PDB entry 6UZC | electron microscopy, 4.50 A resolution (low resolution: residue-level contacts below are approximate; hydrogen-bond / salt-bridge calls are withheld) | chains f and E of the 42 polymer chains in the assembly

[Chain f]
Molecule: Major capsid protein
Source organism: Enterobacteria phage T4
Reference sequence: P04535 (CAPSH_BPT4); residue numbers follow UniProt; this construct covers 1-521
Chain sequence (521 residues; row label = number of the first residue in the row):
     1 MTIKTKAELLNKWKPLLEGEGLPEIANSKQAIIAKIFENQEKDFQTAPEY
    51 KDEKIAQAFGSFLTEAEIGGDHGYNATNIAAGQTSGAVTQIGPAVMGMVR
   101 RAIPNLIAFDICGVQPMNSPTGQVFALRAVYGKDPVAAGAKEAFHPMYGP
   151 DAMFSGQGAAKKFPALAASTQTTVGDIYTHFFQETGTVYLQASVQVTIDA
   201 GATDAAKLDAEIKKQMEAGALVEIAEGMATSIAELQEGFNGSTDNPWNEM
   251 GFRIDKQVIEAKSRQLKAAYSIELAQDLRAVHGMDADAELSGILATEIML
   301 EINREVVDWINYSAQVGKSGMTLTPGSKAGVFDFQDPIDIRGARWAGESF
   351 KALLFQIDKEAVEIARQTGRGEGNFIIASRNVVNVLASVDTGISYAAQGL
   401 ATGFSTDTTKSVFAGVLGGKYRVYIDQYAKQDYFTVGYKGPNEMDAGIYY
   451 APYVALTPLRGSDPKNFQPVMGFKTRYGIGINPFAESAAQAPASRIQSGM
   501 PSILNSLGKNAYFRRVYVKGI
Disordered / not traced: 1-65

[Chain E]
Molecule: Portal protein
Source organism: Enterobacteria phage T4
Reference sequence: P13334 (PORTL_BPT4); residue numbers follow UniProt; this construct covers 1-524
Chain sequence (524 residues; each row starts with the number of its first residue):
     1 MKFNVLSLFAPWAKMDERNFKDQEKEDLVSITAPKLDDGAREFEVSSNEA
    51 ASPYNAAFQTIFGSYEPGMKTTRELIDTYRNLMNNYEVDNAVSEIVSDAI
   101 VYEDDTEVVALNLDKSKFSPKIKNMMLDEFSDVLNHLSFQRKGSDHFRRW
   151 YVDSRIFFHKIIDPKRPKEGIKELRRLDPRQVQYVREIITETEAGTKIVK
   201 GYKEYFIYDTAHESYACDGRMYEAGTKIKIPKAAVVYAHSGLVDCCGKNI
   251 IGYLHRAVKPANQLKLLEDAVVIYRITRAPDRRVWYVDTGNMPARKAAEH
   301 MQHVMNTMKNRVVYDASTGKIKNQQHNMSMTEDYWLQRRDGKAVTEVDTL
   351 PGADNTGNMEDIRWFRQALYMALRVPLSRIPQDQQGGVMFDSGTSITRDE
   401 LTFAKFIRELQHKFEEVFLDPLKTNLLLKGIITEDEWNDEINNIKIEFHR
   451 DSYFAELKEAEILERRINMLTMAEPFIGKYISHRTAMKDILQMTDEEIEQ
   501 EAKQIEEESKEARFQDPDQEQEDF
Disordered / not traced: 381-394, 511-524
Reported in the primary citation:
  - conformationally variable residues (loop rearrangement): Lys2, Ala224

[Interface between chain f and chain E]
Pairs across the interface (16):
  Asp110(f) - Gln59(E)
  Ile111(f) - Gln59(E)
  Lys410(f) - Glu191(E)
  Ser411(f) - Ser46(E)
  Phe413(f) - Ser46(E)
  Val416(f) - Ala51(E)
  Gly419(f) - Met1(E)
  Gly419(f) - Pro53(E)
  Arg422(f) - Ser46(E)
  Arg422(f) - Ala56(E)
  Arg422(f) - Gln59(E)
  Tyr424(f) - Gln59(E)
  Pro441(f) - Phe58(E)
  Pro441(f) - Phe62(E)
  Asn442(f) - Phe62(E)
  Glu443(f) - Phe62(E)
Other interface residues (no listed pair), chain f (13 interface residues in all): Lys439
Other interface residues (no listed pair), chain E (12 interface residues in all): Lys2, Ser47, Glu66

[Summary]
The interface between chain f and chain E involves 13 residues on one side and 12 on the other. From the
paper: conformational variability at Lys2(E) and Ala224(E).
Chain f is Major capsid protein and chain E is Portal protein, both from Enterobacteria phage T4; the
structure, Portal vertex structure of bacteriophage T4, was determined by electron microscopy.
